Entry 9F0F (X-ray diffraction, 2.10 A resolution); this record covers chain A.

[Chain A]
Molecule: Coproporphyrin III ferrochelatase
From: Listeria monocytogenes
Notes: EC 4.99.1.9
UniProt: Q8Y565 (CPFC_LISMO); numbering as in UniProt (aligned over 1-309)
Sequence (310 residues; row label = number of the first residue in the row):
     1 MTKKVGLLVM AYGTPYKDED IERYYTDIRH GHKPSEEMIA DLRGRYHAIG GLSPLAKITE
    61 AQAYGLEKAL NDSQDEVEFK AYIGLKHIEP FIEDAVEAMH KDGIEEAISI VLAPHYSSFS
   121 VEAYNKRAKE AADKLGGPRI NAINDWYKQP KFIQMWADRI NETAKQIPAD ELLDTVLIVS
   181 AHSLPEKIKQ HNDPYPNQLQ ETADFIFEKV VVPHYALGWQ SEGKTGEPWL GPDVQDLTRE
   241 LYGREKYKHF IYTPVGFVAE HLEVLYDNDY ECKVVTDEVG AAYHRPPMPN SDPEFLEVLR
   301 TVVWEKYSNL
Not modelled in the structure: 1-2
Differences from the reference sequence: expression tag (310)
UniProt features mapped onto this chain:
  - binding site (Fe-coproporphyrin III): Tyr12, Thr14, Arg29, Arg45, Tyr46, Ser53, Tyr124
  - binding site (Fe(2+)): His182, Glu263
Ion coordination: Fe ion: Tyr12 (together with coproporphyrin III)
Residues lining bound ligands: coproporphyrin III (HT9): Tyr12, Gly13, Thr14, Pro15, Tyr24, Tyr25, Ile28, Arg29, Leu42, Arg45, Tyr46, Ser53, Leu55, Ala113, Ser120, Tyr124, His182, Leu184, Tyr195, Ser221, Glu222, Gly223, Lys224, Thr225, Trp229, Phe257, His261, Leu262, Glu263

[In short]
Chain A binds coproporphyrin III. From UniProt: 7 Fe-coproporphyrin III-binding residues and Fe2+-binding
residues His182 and Glu263.
Chain A is Coproporphyrin III ferrochelatase (Listeria monocytogenes); the structure, Coproporphyrin III -
LmCpfC WT complex soaked with Fe2+ and anomalous densities, was determined by X-ray diffraction (same
publication as 9F0G).
